PDB entry 8D4E | electron microscopy, 9.20 A resolution (very low resolution: no residue pairs are listed; an interface is given only as per-side residue counts) | chains L and S of the 10 polymer chains in the assembly

Chain L:
Name: Protein Nef
Organism: Human immunodeficiency virus 1
UniProt: Q90VU7 (Q90VU7_9HIV1); residue numbers follow UniProt; this construct covers 2-206
Sequence (212 residues; each row starts with the number of its first residue):
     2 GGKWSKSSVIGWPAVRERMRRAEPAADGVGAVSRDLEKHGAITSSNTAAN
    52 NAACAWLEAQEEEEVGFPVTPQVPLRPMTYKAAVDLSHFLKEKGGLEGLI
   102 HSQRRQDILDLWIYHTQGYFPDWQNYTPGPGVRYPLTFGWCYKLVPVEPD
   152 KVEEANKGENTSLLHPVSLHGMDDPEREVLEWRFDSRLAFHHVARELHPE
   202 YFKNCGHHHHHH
Disordered / not traced: 2-157, 168-213
Sequence notes: expression tag (207-213)

Chain S:
Name: AP-1 complex subunit sigma-3
Organism: Homo sapiens
UniProt: Q96PC3 (AP1S3_HUMAN); residues 1-154 here = UniProt positions 1-154
Sequence (154 residues; row label = number of the first residue in the row):
     1 MIHFILLFSRQGKLRLQKWYITLPDKERKKITREIVQIILSRGHRTSSFV
    51 DWKELKLVYKRYASLYFCCAIENQDNELLTLEIVHRYVELLDKYFGNVCE
   101 LDIIFNFEKAYFILDEFIIGGEIQETSKKIAVKAIEDSDMLQEVSTVSQT
   151 MGER
Disordered / not traced: 143-154
Swiss-Prot annotation at these positions:
  - natural variant: Phe4 (F4C: Risk factor for PSORS15), Arg33 (R33W: Risk factor for PSORS15)

Interface between chain L and chain S:
At this resolution (9 A) residue pairs are not listed: 5 residues of chain L and 6 of chain S lie at the interface.

In short:
5 residues of chain L face 6 of chain S across their interface.
Chain L is Protein Nef (Human immunodeficiency virus 1) and chain S is AP-1 complex subunit sigma-3 (Homo
sapiens); the structure, Asymmetric unit of AP-1, Arf1, Nef lattice on MHC-I lipopeptide incorporated wide(r)
membrane tubes, was determined by electron microscopy, deposited together with 7UX3, 8D4C, 8D4D, 8D4F, 8D4G,
8D9R and 5 further entries.
